PDB entry 2XQW | X-ray diffraction, 2.31 A resolution | chains A and C of the 3 polymer chains in the assembly

Chain A:
Molecule: Complement C3
Source organism: Homo sapiens
Notes: fragment: thioester domain, residues 996-1287
Reference sequence: P01024 (CO3_HUMAN); residues 3-294 here correspond to UniProt positions 996-1287 (UniProt number = residue number + 993)
Sequence (294 residues; each row starts with the number of its first residue):
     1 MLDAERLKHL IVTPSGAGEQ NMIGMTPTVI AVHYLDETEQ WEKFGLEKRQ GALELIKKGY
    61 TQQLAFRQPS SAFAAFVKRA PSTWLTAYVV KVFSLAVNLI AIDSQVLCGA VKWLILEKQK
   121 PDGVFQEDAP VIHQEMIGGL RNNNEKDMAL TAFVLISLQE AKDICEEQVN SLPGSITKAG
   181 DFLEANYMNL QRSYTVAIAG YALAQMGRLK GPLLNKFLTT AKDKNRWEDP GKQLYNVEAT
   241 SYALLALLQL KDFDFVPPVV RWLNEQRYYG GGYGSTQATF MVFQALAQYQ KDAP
Disulfide bonds: Cys-108/Cys-165
Construct notes: expression tag (1-2); engineered mutation Ala-17 (Cys1010 in P01024)
What the authors report for this chain:
  - mutagenesis - E37A: unchanged binding to Complement factor H (chain C)
  - disease-associated variants - R49L, I164T (citing earlier work)
  - disease-associated variants - A101V, D122N, Q168K: decreased binding to FH (citing earlier work)

Chain C:
Molecule: Complement factor H
Source organism: Homo sapiens
Notes: fragment: domains 19-20, residues 1103-1231
Reference sequence: P08603 (CFAH_HUMAN); residues 1103-1231 here = UniProt positions 1103-1231
Sequence (133 residues; numbered 1099 to 1231; the number before each row is that of its first residue):
  1099 AGIQKDSTGK CGPPPPIDNG GITSFPLSVY APASSVEYQC ANLYQLEGNK RITCRNGQWS
  1159 EPPKCLHPCV ISREIMENYN IALRWTAKQK LYSRTGESVE FVCKRGYRLS SRSHTLRTTC
  1219 WDGKLEYPTC AKR
Disordered / not traced: 1099-1108
Disulfide bonds: Cys-1109/Cys-1152, Cys-1138/Cys-1163, Cys-1167/Cys-1218, Cys-1201/Cys-1228
Construct notes: expression tag (1099-1102); engineered mutation Gly-1119 (Asp in P08603), Ala-1139 (Gln in P08603)
Curated features (UniProtKB/Swiss-Prot):
  - natural variant: Gly-1119 (D1119G: In CFHD; this construct carries the variant), Val-1134 (V1134G: In AHUS1), Tyr-1142 (Y1142D: In AHUS1), Gln-1143 (Q1143E: Confirmed at protein level), Trp-1157 (W1157R: In AHUS1), Cys-1163 (C1163W: In AHUS1), Ile-1169 (I1169L: In AHUS1), Trp-1183 (W1183C: In AHUS1; W1183L: In AHUS1; W1183R: In AHUS1), Thr-1184 (T1184R: In CFHD), Leu-1189 (L1189R: In AHUS1), Ser-1191 (S1191L: In AHUS1), Gly-1194 (G1194D: In AHUS1), 7 further natural variant entries in UniProt
  - mutagenesis: Arg-1182 (R1182A: About 50% loss of C3b binding), Lys-1186 (K1186A: About 20% loss of C3b binding), Lys-1188 (K1188A: About 50% loss of C3b binding)
What the authors report for this chain:
  - conformationally variable residues (side-chain flip): Lys-1188
  - disease-associated variants - Y1142D, W1183R, R1203W, G1204E: decreased binding to Complement C3 (chain A) (proposed by the authors, not directly observed)
  - disease-associated variants - D1119G, R1182S, W1183L, T1184R: decreased binding to Complement C3 (chain A) (citing earlier work)
  - mutagenesis - Q1139A, R1182A, K1188A, R1203A: decreased binding to Complement C3 (chain A) (citing earlier work)
  - mutagenesis - Q1137A/Q1139A/Y1142A, T1184G/K1202A/R1203A/Y1205A: decreased binding to C3d
  - disease-associated variants - D1119G, Y1142D, R1182S, W1183L, W1183R, T1184R, R1203W, G1204E: decreased binding to C3d/C3b (proposed by the authors, not directly observed)
  - mutagenesis - D1119G, Q1139A, R1182A, W1183L, T1184R, K1188A, R1203A: decreased binding to C3d/C3b (citing earlier work)

Chain A / chain C interface:
Contacting residue pairs (25):
  Gln-105(A) with Phe-1123(C)
  Lys-112(A) with Ile-1120(C), hydrogen bond (side chain-backbone); Ser-1122(C)
  Leu-116(A) with Gly-1119(C); Gln-1137(C); Cys-1138(C); Ala-1139(C); Asn-1140(C), hydrogen bond (backbone-backbone)
  Glu-117(A) with Gln-1137(C), hydrogen bond; Asn-1140(C)
  Gln-119(A) with Asn-1140(C)
  Lys-120(A) with Asn-1140(C); Tyr-1190(C)
  Pro-121(A) with Leu-1141(C); Pro-1166(C), hydrophobic; Tyr-1190(C)
  Asp-122(A) with Lys-1188(C), salt bridge; Tyr-1190(C), hydrogen bond
  Val-124(A) with Lys-1188(C); Tyr-1190(C)
  Gln-168(A) with Pro-1124(C)
  Asn-170(A) with Pro-1114(C)
  Lys-178(A) with Asn-1117(C), hydrogen bond; Tyr-1142(C), hydrogen bond
  Phe-182(A) with Lys-1188(C)
Other interface residues (no listed pair), chain A (15 interface residues in all): Ile-115, Ser-171
Other interface residues (no listed pair), chain C (19 interface residues in all): Gly-1118, Thr-1121, Val-1168
From the paper, about this interface:
  - interface residues, chain A: Ser-104(A), Asp-122(A), Gln-168(A), Asn-170(A)
  - hot spots on chain A (mutagenesis) - D36A, E117A, D122A, D163A, K291A: decreased binding to Complement factor H (chain C)

In short:
Chain A and chain C form an interface of 15 and 19 residues respectively; the contacts include 6 hydrogen
bonds and 1 salt bridge. Polar contacts include Asp-122(A)/Lys-1188(C), Lys-112(A)/Ile-1120(C) and
Glu-117(A)/Gln-1137(C). From the paper: Y1142D, W1183R and R1203W of chain C, among others, reduce binding to
Complement C3 (chain A); interface residues Ser-104(A), Asp-122(A) and Gln-168(A) among others; 23
substitutions were tested in all.
Chain A is Complement C3 and chain C is Complement factor H, both from Homo sapiens; the structure, Structure
of Factor H domains 19-20 in complex with complement C3d, was determined by X-ray diffraction.
